7OHC - chains E and J of the 10 polymer chains in the assembly; structure by electron microscopy, 2.50 A resolution.

[Chain E]
Name: Histone H3.2
Source organism: Xenopus laevis
UniProt: P84233 (H32_XENLA); residues 1-135 here correspond to UniProt positions 2-136 (UniProt number = residue number + 1)
Sequence (135 residues; each row starts with the number of its first residue):
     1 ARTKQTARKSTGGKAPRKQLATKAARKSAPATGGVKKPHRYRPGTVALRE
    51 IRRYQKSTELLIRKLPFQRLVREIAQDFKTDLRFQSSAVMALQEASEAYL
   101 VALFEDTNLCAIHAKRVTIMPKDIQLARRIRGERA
Disordered / not traced: 1-36, 135
Construct notes: conflict Ala102 (Gly103 in P84233)
Swiss-Prot annotation at these positions:
  - modified residue: Arg2 (Asymmetric dimethylarginine), Thr3 (Phosphothreonine), Lys4 (Allysine), Gln5 (5-glutamyl dopamine), Thr6 (Phosphothreonine), Arg8 (Citrulline), Lys9 (N6,N6,N6-trimethyllysine), Ser10 (ADP-ribosylserine), Thr11 (Phosphothreonine), Lys14 (N6-(2-hydroxyisobutyryl)lysine), Arg17 (Asymmetric dimethylarginine), Lys18 (N6-(2-hydroxyisobutyryl)lysine), Lys23 (N6-(2-hydroxyisobutyryl)lysine), Arg26 (Citrulline), Lys27 (N6,N6,N6-trimethyllysine), Ser28 (ADP-ribosylserine), Lys36 (N6,N6,N6-trimethyllysine), Lys37 (N6-methyllysine), Tyr41 (Phosphotyrosine), Lys56 (N6,N6,N6-trimethyllysine) and 8 more in UniProt
  - lipidation: Cys110 (S-palmitoyl cysteine)

[Chain J]
Molecule: 145-nt DNA strand
Source organism: synthetic construct
Sequence (145 nucleotides; numbered -72 to 72; the number before each row is that of its first residue; numbers below 1 keep their minus sign (DA-72 is residue -72)):
   -72 ATCGATGTATATATCTGACACGTGCCTGGAGACTAGGGAGTAATCCCCTT
   -22 GGCGGTTAAAACGCGGGGGACAGCGCGTACGTGCGTTTAAGCGGTGCTAG
    28 AGCTGTCTACGACCAATTGAGCGGCCTCGGCACCGGGATTCTGAT

[Interface between chain E and chain J]
Pairs across the interface - 27 pairs, chain E then chain J:
  Lys37(E) - DA71(J)  phosphate contact
  Lys37(E) - DT72(J)  salt bridge to the phosphate
  His39(E) - DG70(J)  sugar contact
  Arg40(E) - DG-8(J)  base contact
  Arg40(E) - DG70(J)  sugar contact
  Arg40(E) - DA71(J)  phosphate contact
  Tyr41(E) - DT69(J)  phosphate contact
  Tyr41(E) - DG70(J)  phosphate contact
  Arg42(E) - DG-5(J)  salt bridge to the phosphate
  Arg42(E) - DG70(J)  hydrogen bond to the phosphate
  Thr45(E) - DT69(J)  sugar contact
  Thr45(E) - DG70(J)  hydrogen bond to the phosphate
  Arg63(E) - DA-14(J)  sugar contact
  Arg63(E) - DA-13(J)  salt bridge to the phosphate
  Arg72(E) - DT-23(J)  salt bridge to the phosphate
  Arg83(E) - DT-24(J)  base contact
  Arg83(E) - DT-23(J)  phosphate contact
  Phe84(E) - DT-24(J)  sugar contact
  Phe84(E) - DT-23(J)  hydrogen bond to the phosphate
  Gln85(E) - DT-24(J)  phosphate contact
  Ser86(E) - DT-24(J)  hydrogen bond to the phosphate
  Arg116(E) - DA-3(J)  phosphate contact
  Arg116(E) - DC-2(J)  phosphate contact
  Val117(E) - DA-3(J)  hydrogen bond to the phosphate
  Thr118(E) - DG-4(J)  phosphate contact
  Thr118(E) - DA-3(J)  hydrogen bond to the phosphate
  Met120(E) - DC-2(J)  phosphate contact
Other interface residues (no listed pair), chain E (20 interface residues in all): Pro43, Leu82, Lys115, Lys122
Other interface residues (no listed pair), chain J (14 interface residues in all): DG-6

[In short]
The interface between chain E and chain J involves 20 residues on one side and 14 on the other, with 6
hydrogen bonds and 4 salt bridges. Among the polar pairs are Arg42(E)-DG70(J), Thr45(E)-DG70(J) and
Phe84(E)-DT-23(J).
Chain E is Histone H3.2 (Xenopus laevis) and chain J is a 145-nt DNA strand (synthetic construct); the
structure, Cryo-EM structure of nucleosome core particle composed of the Widom 601 DNA sequence, was
determined by electron microscopy, deposited together with 7OH9, 7OHA and 7OHB.
